Entry 8YVZ (electron microscopy, 3.45 A resolution); this record covers chains P and Q of the 20 polymer chains in the assembly.

[Chain P (and Q)]
Molecule: capsid protein, partial
From: Semliki Forest virus 4
Notes: chain Q of this document is another copy of the same molecule, construct and numbering; everything in this record applies to it too
Reference sequence: A0A0E3T652 (A0A0E3T652_SFV); residues 107-267 here = UniProt positions 107-267
Sequence (161 residues; numbered 107 to 267; the number before each row is that of its first residue):
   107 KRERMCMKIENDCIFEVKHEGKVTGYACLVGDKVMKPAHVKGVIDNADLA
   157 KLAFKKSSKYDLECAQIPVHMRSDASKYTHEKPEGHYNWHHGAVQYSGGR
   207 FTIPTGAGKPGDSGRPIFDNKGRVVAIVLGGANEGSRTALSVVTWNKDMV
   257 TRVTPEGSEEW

[Chain P / chain Q interface]
Contacting residue pairs (8):
  D138(P) with R206(Q), salt bridge
  V175(P) with N239(Q); E262(Q)
  R178(P) with R206(Q); E240(Q); E262(Q), salt bridge
  S179(P) with E240(Q), hydrogen bond (side chain-backbone); R243(Q)
Other interface residues (no listed pair), chain P (5 interface residues in all): H176
Other interface residues (no listed pair), chain Q (8 interface residues in all): G241, S242, P261

[Summary]
The interface between chain P and chain Q involves 5 residues on one side and 8 on the other, with 1 hydrogen
bond and 2 salt bridges. Polar pairs include D138(P)-R206(Q), R178(P)-E262(Q) and S179(P)-E240(Q).
Both chains are capsid protein, partial (Semliki Forest virus 4). Entry 8YVZ (Semliki Forest virus viron) was
determined by electron microscopy, deposited together with 8YVY, 8YW1 and 8YW2.
